5TGI - chains A and C; structure by X-ray diffraction, 1.98 A resolution.

== Chain A ==
Protein: Sorting nexin-5
Organism: Homo sapiens
UniProt: Q9Y5X3 (SNX5_HUMAN); residues 22-170 here = UniProt positions 22-170
Amino-acid sequence (152 residues; numbered 21 to 172; the number before each row is that of its first residue):
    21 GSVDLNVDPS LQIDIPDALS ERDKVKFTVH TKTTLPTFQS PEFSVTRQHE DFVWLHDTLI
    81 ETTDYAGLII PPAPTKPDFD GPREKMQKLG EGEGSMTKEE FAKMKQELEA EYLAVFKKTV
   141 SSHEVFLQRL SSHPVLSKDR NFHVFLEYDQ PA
Not modelled in the structure: 21-29, 170-172
Glycans and other covalent adducts: covalent link G112-F121
Sequence notes: expression tag (21, 171-172)
UniProt features mapped onto this chain:
  - binding site (a 1,2-diacyl-sn-glycero-3-phospho-(1D-myo-inositol-4,5-bisphosphate)): S40 to K46, F99 to K105, E113 to M116

== Chain C ==
Protein: IncE
Organism: Chlamydia trachomatis
UniProt: B7SCI5 (B7SCI5_CHLTH); residues 111-132 here = UniProt positions 111-132
Amino-acid sequence (22 residues; each row starts with the number of its first residue):
   111 GPAVQFFKGK NGSADQVILV TQ
Not modelled in the structure: 111-112

== How chain A and chain C interact ==
Contacting residue pairs (22; chain A residue first):
  I35(A) with K118(C), hydrogen bond (backbone-side chain)
  P36(A) with F117(C); K118(C), hydrogen bond (backbone-backbone)
  D37(A) with Q115(C); F116(C)
  A38(A) with Q115(C), hydrogen bond (backbone-side chain); F116(C), hydrogen bond (backbone-backbone)
  L39(A) with V114(C); Q115(C)
  S40(A) with A113(C); V114(C), hydrogen bond (backbone-backbone)
  M106(A) with L129(C), hydrophobic
  E129(A) with V127(C)
  Y132(A) with V114(C)
  L133(A) with F116(C), hydrophobic; D125(C)
  F136(A) with V114(C); F116(C), hydrophobic; V127(C), hydrophobic
  K137(A) with D125(C), salt bridge
  V140(A) with F116(C), hydrophobic
  E144(A) with K118(C), salt bridge
Also at the interface, not in a pair above, chain A (16 interface residues in all): E41, K125
Also at the interface, not in a pair above, chain C (11 interface residues in all): Q126, V130

== Summary ==
16 residues of chain A face 11 of chain C across their interface, with 5 hydrogen bonds and 2 salt bridges.
Polar contacts include K137(A)-D125(C), E144(A)-K118(C) and I35(A)-K118(C). From UniProt: 18 residues binding
1,2-diacyl-sn-glycero-3-phospho-(1D-myo-inositol-4,5-bisphosphate) on chain A.
Here chain A is Sorting nexin-5 (Homo sapiens) and chain C is IncE (Chlamydia trachomatis). Entry 5TGI
(Structure of the SNX5 PX domain in complex with chlamydial protein IncE in space group P212121) was
determined by X-ray diffraction.
